PDB entry 7K0L | electron microscopy, 3.40 A resolution | chains B and C of the 3 polymer chains in the assembly

== Chain B ==
Protein: Serine palmitoyltransferase 2
Source organism: Homo sapiens
Notes: EC 2.3.1.50
Reference sequence: O15270 (SPTC2_HUMAN); residue numbers follow UniProt; this construct covers 1-562
Amino-acid sequence (562 residues; row label = number of the first residue in the row):
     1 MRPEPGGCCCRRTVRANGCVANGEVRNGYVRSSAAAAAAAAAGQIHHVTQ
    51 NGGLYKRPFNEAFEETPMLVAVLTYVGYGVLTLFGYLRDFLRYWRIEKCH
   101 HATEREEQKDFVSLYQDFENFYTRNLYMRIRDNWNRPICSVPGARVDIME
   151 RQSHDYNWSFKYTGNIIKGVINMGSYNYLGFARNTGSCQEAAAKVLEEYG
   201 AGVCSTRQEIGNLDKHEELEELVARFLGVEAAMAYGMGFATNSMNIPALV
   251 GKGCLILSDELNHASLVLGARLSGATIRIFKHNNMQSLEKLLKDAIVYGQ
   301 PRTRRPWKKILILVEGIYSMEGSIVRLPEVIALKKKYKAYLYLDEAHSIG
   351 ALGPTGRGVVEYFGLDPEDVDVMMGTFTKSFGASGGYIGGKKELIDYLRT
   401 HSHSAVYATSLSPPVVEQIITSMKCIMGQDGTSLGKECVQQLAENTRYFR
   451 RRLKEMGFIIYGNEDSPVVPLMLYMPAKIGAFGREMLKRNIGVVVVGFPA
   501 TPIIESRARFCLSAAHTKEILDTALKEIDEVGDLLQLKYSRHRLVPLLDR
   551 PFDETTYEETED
Unresolved in the structure: 1-52, 545-562
Small-molecule neighbours: pyridoxal phosphate / Myriocin: Y78, Y122, L126, Y127, I130, W134, Y176, M237, G238, F239, N242, H263, S265, E315, S319, D344, A346, H347, T376, T378, K379, P476, I479, V496, G497, F498, P499, R509
Curated features (UniProtKB/Swiss-Prot):
  - modified residue: K379 (N6-(pyridoxal phosphate)lysine)
  - natural variant: A182 (A182P: In HSAN1C), R183 (R183W: In HSAN1C), V359 (V359M: In HSAN1C loss of normal activity as measured by reduced formation of sphinganine), G382 (G382V: In HSAN1C), I504 (I504F: In HSAN1C loss of normal activity as measured by reduced formation of sphinganine)
  - mutagenesis: Y122 (Y122A: Decreased catalytic activity with L-serine and palmitoyl-CoA as substrates. Does not affect the negative regulation by OMRDL3 and ceramides), L126 (L126W: Some decrease in catalytic activity with L-serine and palmitoyl-CoA as substrates), I130 (I130W: Loss of catalytic activity with L-serine and palmitoyl-CoA as substrates), W134 (W134A: Loss of catalytic activity with L-serine and palmitoyl-CoA as substrates), Y176 (Y176A: Loss of catalytic activity with L-serine and palmitoyl-CoA as substrates), S258 (S258R: Loss of catalytic activity with L-serine and palmitoyl-CoA as substrates), R302 (R302A: Reduces the dimerization propensity with SPTLC1; reduces the dimerization propensity with SPTLC1; when associated with A-305. Does not impair enzymatic activity ...), R304 (R304A: Reduces the dimerization propensity with SPTLC1; when associated with A-302 and A-304. Does not impair enzymatic activity; when associated with A-302 and A-304), R305 (R305A: Reduces the dimerization propensity with SPTLC1; when associated with A-302 and A-304. Does not impair enzymatic activity; when associated with A-302 and A-304), M320 (M320Q: Decreased catalytic activity with L-serine and palmitoyl-CoA as substrates), T378 (T378A: Decreased catalytic activity with L-serine and palmitoyl-CoA as substrates), K379 (K379A: Loss of catalytic activity with L-serine and palmitoyl-CoA as substrates), 3 further mutagenesis entries in UniProt
What the authors report for this chain:
  - binding site for pyridoxal phosphate: K379
  - mutagenesis - R302A/R304A/R305A: unchanged catalytic activity
  - disease-associated variants - I504F (proposed by the authors, not directly observed)

== Chain C ==
Protein: Serine palmitoyltransferase small subunit A
Source organism: Homo sapiens
Reference sequence: Q969W0 (SPTSA_HUMAN); residue numbers follow UniProt; this construct covers 1-71
Amino-acid sequence (71 residues; each row starts with the number of its first residue):
     1 MAGMALARAWKQMSWFYYQYLLVTALYMLEPWERTVFNSMLVSIVGMALY
    51 TGYVFMPQHIMAILHYFEIVQ
Unresolved in the structure: 1-7, 57-71
Curated features (UniProtKB/Swiss-Prot):
  - site: M28 (Within the serine palmitoyltransferase (SPT) complex, defines the length of the acyl chain-binding pocket, determining the acyl-CoA substrate preference)
  - natural variant: T51 (T51I: In SPG90A)
  - mutagenesis: M28 (M28K: Within the serine palmitoyltransferase (SPT) complex, leads to a strong decrease in SPT catalytic activity with L-serine and palmitoyl-CoA as substrates), H59 (H59L: Impaired down-regulation of SPT complex activity by ORMDL3)

== Interface between chain B and chain C ==
Residue-residue contacts (23; chain B residue first):
  L81(B) with M28(C), hydrophobic; L29(C), hydrophobic
  F84(B) with L29(C), hydrophobic; E33(C); F37(C), hydrophobic
  R88(B) with E30(C), salt bridge; W32(C); E33(C), salt bridge
  L126(B) with M28(C)
  R129(B) with M28(C), hydrogen bond (side chain-backbone); L29(C); E33(C), salt bridge
  Y156(B) with P31(C)
  A477(B) with L22(C); A25(C), hydrophobic
  A481(B) with L22(C), hydrophobic
  R484(B) with Y27(C)
  E485(B) with Y18(C)
  L534(B) with W15(C), hydrogen bond (backbone-side chain); Q19(C), hydrogen bond (backbone-side chain)
  L535(B) with L22(C), hydrophobic
  Q536(B) with W15(C); Q19(C)
Interface residues without a listed pair, chain B (20 interface residues in all): L73, G77, V80, L91, I130, P476, K478
Interface residues without a listed pair, chain C (15 interface residues in all): V23, T24

== Summary ==
The interface between chain B and chain C involves 20 residues on one side and 15 on the other; the contacts
include 3 hydrogen bonds and 3 salt bridges. Polar pairs include R88(B)-E30(C), R88(B)-E33(C) and
R129(B)-E33(C). The paper reports a binding site for pyridoxal phosphate at K379(B); R302A/R304A/R305A of
chain B leave catalytic activity unchanged.
Chain B is Serine palmitoyltransferase 2 and chain C is Serine palmitoyltransferase small subunit A, both from
Homo sapiens; the structure, Human serine palmitoyltransferase complex SPTLC1/SPLTC2/ssSPTa, myriocin-bound,
was determined by electron microscopy, deposited together with 7K0I, 7K0J, 7K0K, 7K0M, 7K0N, 7K0O, 7K0P and
7K0Q.
